Entry 8KBH (X-ray diffraction, 1.54 A resolution); this record covers chains D and G of the 8 polymer chains in the assembly.

Chain D (and G):
Protein: Thoeris anti-defense 1
Organism: Clostridium botulinum
Notes: chain G of this document is another copy of the same molecule, construct and numbering; everything in this record applies to it too
Reference sequence: P0DW58 (TAD1_CLOBO); residues 1-124 here = UniProt positions 1-124
Sequence (125 residues; row label = number of the first residue in the row; numbering starts at 0):
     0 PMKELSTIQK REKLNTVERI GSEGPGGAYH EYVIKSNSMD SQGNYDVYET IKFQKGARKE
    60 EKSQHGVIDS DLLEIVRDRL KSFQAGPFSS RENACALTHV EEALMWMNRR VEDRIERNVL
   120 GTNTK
Disordered / not traced: 0
Construct notes: expression tag (0)
Residues lining bound ligands:
  - cGAMP (1SY), molecule 1: Q8, E11, L13, R78, L79, F82, F87, N92
  - cGAMP (1SY), molecule 2: P24, G25, H29, Q53, K54, G55, A56, K58, I67, D68, R109, V110, R113, V118, L119, G120, T121, N122
From the paper describing this entry:
  - mutagenesis - R90A, T97A: decreased binding to (2-acetyl-5-methylanilino)(2,6-dibromophenyl)acetamide
  - mutagenesis - R90A, T97A: unchanged binding to gcADPR
  - binding site for (2-acetyl-5-methylanilino)(2,6-dibromophenyl)acetamide: R90, T97

Chain D / chain G interface:
Contacting residue pairs (11; chain D residue first):
  R76(D) with R108(G)
  E100(D) with W105(G)
  E101(D) with W105(G), hydrogen bond
  M104(D) with M104(G), hydrophobic; W105(G)
  W105(D) with E100(G); E101(G), hydrogen bond; M104(G)
  R108(D) with R76(G); E100(G), salt bridge; M104(G)
Also at the interface, not in a pair above, chain D (7 interface residues in all): T97
Also at the interface, not in a pair above, chain G (7 interface residues in all): T97

Summary:
Chain D and chain G each contribute 7 residues to their interface; the contacts include 2 hydrogen bonds and 1
salt bridge. Polar contacts include R108(D)-E100(G) and E101(D)-W105(G). Ligands of chain D: cGAMP. The paper
reports a binding site for (2-acetyl-5-methylanilino)(2,6-dibromophenyl)acetamide at R90(D) and T97(D); R90A
and T97A of chain D reduce binding to (2-acetyl-5-methylanilino)(2,6-dibromophenyl)acetamide.
Chain D and chain G are both Thoeris anti-defense 1 (Clostridium botulinum); the structure, Structure of
CbTad1 complexed with 2',3'-cGAMP and cA3, was determined by X-ray diffraction.
